Entry 8U7U (electron microscopy, 2.16 A resolution); this record covers chains E and F of the 28 polymer chains in the assembly.

# Chain E
Protein: Proteasome subunit alpha type-5
Organism: Saccharomyces cerevisiae S288C
Notes: EC 3.4.25.1
UniProtKB: P32379 (PSA5_YEAST); numbering as in UniProt (aligned over 1-260)
Amino-acid sequence (260 residues; numbered 1 to 260; the number before each row is that of its first residue):
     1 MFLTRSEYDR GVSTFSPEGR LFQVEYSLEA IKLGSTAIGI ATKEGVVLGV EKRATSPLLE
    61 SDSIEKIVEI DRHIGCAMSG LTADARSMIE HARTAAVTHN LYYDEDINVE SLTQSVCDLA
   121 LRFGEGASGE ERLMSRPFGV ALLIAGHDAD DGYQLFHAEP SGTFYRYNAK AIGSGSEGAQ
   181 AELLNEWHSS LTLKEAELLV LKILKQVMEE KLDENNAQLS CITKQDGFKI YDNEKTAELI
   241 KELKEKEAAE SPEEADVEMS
Unresolved in the structure: 1-7, 127-132, 251-260

# Chain F
Protein: Proteasome subunit alpha type-6
Organism: Saccharomyces cerevisiae S288C
Notes: EC 3.4.25.1
UniProtKB: P40302 (PSA6_YEAST); numbering as in UniProt (aligned over 1-234)
Amino-acid sequence (234 residues; each row starts with the number of its first residue):
     1 MFRNNYDGDT VTFSPTGRLF QVEYALEAIK QGSVTVGLRS NTHAVLVALK RNADELSSYQ
    61 KKIIKCDEHM GLSLAGLAPD ARVLSNYLRQ QCNYSSLVFN RKLAVERAGH LLCDKAQKNT
   121 QSYGGRPYGV GLLIIGYDKS GAHLLEFQPS GNVTELYGTA IGARSQGAKT YLERTLDTFI
   181 KIDGNPDELI KAGVEAISQS LRDESLTVDN LSIAIVGKDT PFTIYDGEAV AKYI
Unresolved in the structure: 1-3
Swiss-Prot annotation at these positions:
  - modified residue: S14 (Phosphoserine)
  - cross-link: K191 (Glycyl lysine isopeptide (Lys-Gly) (interchain with G-Cter in ubiquitin))

# How chain E and chain F interact
Pairs across the interface (42; chain E residue first):
  S13(E) - G124(F)
  S13(E) - G125(F)  hydrogen bond (side chain-backbone)
  S13(E) - R126(F)
  T14(E) - G8(F)
  T14(E) - Q21(F)
  F15(E) - Q21(F)  hydrogen bond (backbone-side chain)
  F15(E) - Y24(F)
  F15(E) - A25(F)  hydrophobic
  F15(E) - R126(F)
  F15(E) - P127(F)
  S16(E) - Y24(F)
  P17(E) - Y24(F)  hydrophobic
  P17(E) - E27(F)
  G19(E) - Y24(F)
  G19(E) - A28(F)
  L21(E) - R126(F)
  E110(E) - K61(F)  salt bridge
  Q114(E) - R82(F)  hydrogen bond
  D118(E) - R82(F)  salt bridge
  L121(E) - P79(F)  hydrophobic
  L121(E) - R126(F)
  E125(E) - Y123(F)
  E125(E) - G124(F)
  S161(E) - P79(F)
  G162(E) - P79(F)
  Y165(E) - R51(F)
  Y165(E) - A53(F)
  Y165(E) - S58(F)
  Y165(E) - Q60(F)
  R166(E) - S57(F)
  R166(E) - S58(F)  hydrogen bond (backbone-backbone)
  Y167(E) - A53(F)
  Y167(E) - D54(F)  hydrogen bond
  Y167(E) - L56(F)
  Y167(E) - S57(F)
  N168(E) - L56(F)  hydrogen bond (backbone-backbone)
  A169(E) - L56(F)
  Q180(E) - D54(F)
  Q180(E) - L56(F)
  L183(E) - L56(F)  hydrophobic
  L184(E) - E55(F)
  L184(E) - L56(F)  hydrophobic
Interface residues without a listed pair, chain E (27 interface residues in all): E18, T163, F164, K170, W187
Interface residues without a listed pair, chain F (25 interface residues in all): Q31, N52, G129

# In short
27 residues of chain E face 25 of chain F across their interface, with 6 hydrogen bonds and 2 salt bridges.
Polar pairs include E110(E)-K61(F), D118(E)-R82(F) and S13(E)-G125(F).
Here chain E is Proteasome subunit alpha type-5 and chain F is Proteasome subunit alpha type-6, both from
Saccharomyces cerevisiae S288C. Entry 8U7U (Proteasome 20S Core Particle from Beta 3 D205 deletion) was
determined by electron microscopy together with 8U6Y from the same study.
